PDB entry 8HQS | electron microscopy, 3.20 A resolution | chains B and D of the 7 polymer chains in the assembly

Chain B:
Molecule: Structural maintenance of chromosomes protein 6
Source organism: Saccharomyces cerevisiae S288C
UniProt: Q12749 (SMC6_YEAST); numbering as in UniProt (aligned over 1-1114)
Sequence (1114 residues; each row starts with the number of its first residue):
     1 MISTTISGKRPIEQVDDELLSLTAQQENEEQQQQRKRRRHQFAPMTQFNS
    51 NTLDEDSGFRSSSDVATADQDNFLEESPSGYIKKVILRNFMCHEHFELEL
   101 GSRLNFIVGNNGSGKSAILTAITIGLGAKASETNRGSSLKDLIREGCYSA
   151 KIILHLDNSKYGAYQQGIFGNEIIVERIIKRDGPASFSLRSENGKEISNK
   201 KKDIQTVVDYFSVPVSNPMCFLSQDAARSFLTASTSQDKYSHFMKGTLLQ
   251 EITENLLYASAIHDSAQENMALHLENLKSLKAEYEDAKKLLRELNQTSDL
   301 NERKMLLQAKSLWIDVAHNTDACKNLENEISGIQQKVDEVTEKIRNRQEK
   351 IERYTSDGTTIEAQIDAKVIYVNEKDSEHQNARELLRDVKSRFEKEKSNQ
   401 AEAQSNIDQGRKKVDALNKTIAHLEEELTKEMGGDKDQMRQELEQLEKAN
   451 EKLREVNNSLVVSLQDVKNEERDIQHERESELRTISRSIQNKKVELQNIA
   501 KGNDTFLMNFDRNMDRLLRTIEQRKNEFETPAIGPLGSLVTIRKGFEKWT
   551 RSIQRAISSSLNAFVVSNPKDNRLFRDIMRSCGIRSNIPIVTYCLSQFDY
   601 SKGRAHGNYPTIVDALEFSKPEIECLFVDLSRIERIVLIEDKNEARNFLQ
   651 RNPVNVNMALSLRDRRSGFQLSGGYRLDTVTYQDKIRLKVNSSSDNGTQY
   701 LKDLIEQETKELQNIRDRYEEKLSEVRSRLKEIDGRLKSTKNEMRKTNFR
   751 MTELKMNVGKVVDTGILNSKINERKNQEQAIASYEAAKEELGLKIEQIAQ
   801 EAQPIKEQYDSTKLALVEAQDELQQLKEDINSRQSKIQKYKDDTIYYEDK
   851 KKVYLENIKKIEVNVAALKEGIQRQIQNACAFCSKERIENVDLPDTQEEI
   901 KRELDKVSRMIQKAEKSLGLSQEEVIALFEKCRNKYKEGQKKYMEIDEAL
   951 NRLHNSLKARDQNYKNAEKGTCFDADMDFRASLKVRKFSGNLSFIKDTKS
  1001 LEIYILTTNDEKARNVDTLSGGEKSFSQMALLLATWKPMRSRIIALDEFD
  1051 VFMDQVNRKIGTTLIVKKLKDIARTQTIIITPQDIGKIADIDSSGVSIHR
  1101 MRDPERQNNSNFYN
Unresolved in the structure: 1-11, 47-73, 281-938, 1105-1114
Swiss-Prot annotation at these positions:
  - motif: Arg35 to Arg39 (Nuclear localization signal)
  - binding site (ATP): Gly109 to Ser116

Chain D:
Molecule: DNA repair protein KRE29
Source organism: Saccharomyces cerevisiae S288C
UniProt: P40026 (KRE29_YEAST); residues 1-464 here = UniProt positions 1-464
Sequence (464 residues; row label = number of the first residue in the row):
     1 MGSVNSSPNEEFETVPDSQISGFDSPLIPTSVGSYFRDDDDDEKVHPNFI
    51 SDPENDSLNSDEEFSSLENSDLNLSGAKAESGDDFDPILKRTIISKRKAP
   101 SNNEDEEIVKTPRKLVNYVPLKIFNLGDSFDDTITTTVAKLQDLKKEILD
   151 SPRSNKSIVITSNTVAKSELQKSIKFSGSIPEIYLDVVTKETISDKYKDW
   201 HFISKNCHYEQLMDLEMKDTAYSFLFGSSRSQGKVPEFVHLKCPSITNLL
   251 VLFGVNQEKCNSLKINYEKKENSRYDNLCTIFPVNKMLKFLMYFYSDDDN
   301 DDVREFFLKAFICLILDRKVFNAMESDHRLCFKVLELFNEAHFINSYFEI
   351 VDKNDFFLHYRLLQIFPHLQSALLRRRFSEKQGRTETIQQNIIKEFNEFF
   401 DCKNYKNLLYFILTMYGSKFIPFGPKCQVTEYFKDCILDISNETTNDVEI
   451 SILKGILNLFSKIR
Unresolved in the structure: 1-154, 411
Swiss-Prot annotation at these positions:
  - modified residue (Phosphoserine): Ser81, Ser101

How chain B and chain D interact:
Pairs across the interface (51; chain B residue first):
  Glu29(B) with Thr445(D)
  Glu30(B) with Thr445(D)
  Gln33(B) with Ile440(D), hydrogen bond (side chain-backbone); Asn442(D); Thr445(D); Asn446(D), hydrogen bond
  Gln34(B) with Lys403(D)
  Lys36(B) with Ile440(D), hydrogen bond (side chain-backbone); Asn442(D)
  Arg38(B) with Asn397(D), hydrogen bond; Phe400(D); Asp401(D), salt bridge; Tyr432(D); Cys436(D)
  His40(B) with Tyr432(D); Asp435(D); Asp439(D), salt bridge
  Phe42(B) with Ile393(D), hydrophobic; Tyr432(D), hydrophobic
  Leu74(B) with Lys426(D); Gln428(D)
  Ile252(B) with Glu443(D)
  Leu277(B) with Lys156(D)
  Gln940(B) with Lys156(D); Ser157(D)
  Asn951(B) with Thr161(D)
  Asn955(B) with Thr192(D), hydrogen bond
  Lys958(B) with Lys190(D)
  Ala959(B) with Ile193(D)
  Arg960(B) with Thr444(D)
  Gln962(B) with Ile193(D); Val448(D)
  Asn963(B) with Glu443(D); Asn446(D); Asp447(D); Val448(D); Ser451(D)
  Tyr964(B) with Glu443(D), hydrogen bond (backbone-side chain)
  Asn966(B) with Val448(D); Ser451(D), hydrogen bond; Ile452(D)
  Ala967(B) with Glu443(D)
  Phe973(B) with Lys462(D)
  Asp974(B) with Asn458(D), hydrogen bond; Lys462(D)
  Arg1040(B) with Glu431(D), salt bridge; Lys434(D); Asp435(D), salt bridge; Leu438(D)
  Arg1074(B) with Glu431(D), salt bridge; Asp435(D), salt bridge
Also at the interface, not in a pair above, chain B (35 interface residues in all): Gln26, Arg37, Arg39, Gln41, Thr46, Tyr943, Asp947, Gly970, Met977
Also at the interface, not in a pair above, chain D (35 interface residues in all): Gln389, Ser441, Ile450

Overview:
The chain B/chain D interface involves 35 residues from each chain, with 8 hydrogen bonds and 6 salt bridges.
Polar contacts include Arg38(B)-Asp401(D), His40(B)-Asp439(D) and Arg1040(B)-Glu431(D). From UniProt: 8
ATP-binding residues on chain B.
Here chain B is Structural maintenance of chromosomes protein 6 and chain D is DNA repair protein KRE29, both
from Saccharomyces cerevisiae S288C. Entry 8HQS (Cryo-EM structure of 8-subunit Smc5/6 head region) was
determined by electron microscopy together with 7YLM, 7YMD, 7YQH, 8I13, 8I21, 8I4U and 6 further entries from
the same study.
